Entry 1PJC (X-ray diffraction, 2.00 A resolution); this record covers chain A.

[Chain A]
Protein: Protein (L-ALANINE dehydrogenase)
From: Phormidium lapideum
Notes: EC 1.4.1.1
Reference sequence: O52942 (O52942_PHOLP); residues 1-361 here = UniProt positions 1-361
Amino-acid sequence (361 residues; row label = number of the first residue in the row):
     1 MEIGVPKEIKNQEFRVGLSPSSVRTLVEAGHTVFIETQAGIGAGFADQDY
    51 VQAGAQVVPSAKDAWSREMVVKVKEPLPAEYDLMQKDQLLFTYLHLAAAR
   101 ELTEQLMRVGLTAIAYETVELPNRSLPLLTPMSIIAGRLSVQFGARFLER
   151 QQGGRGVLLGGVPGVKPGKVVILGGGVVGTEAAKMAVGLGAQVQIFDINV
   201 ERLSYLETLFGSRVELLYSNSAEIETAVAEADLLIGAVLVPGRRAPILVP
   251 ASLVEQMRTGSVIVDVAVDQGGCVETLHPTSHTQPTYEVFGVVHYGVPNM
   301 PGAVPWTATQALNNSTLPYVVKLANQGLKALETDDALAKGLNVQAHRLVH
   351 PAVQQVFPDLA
Small-molecule neighbours: NAD (nicotinamide-adenine-dinucleotide): M132, S133, A136, G174, G175, G176, V177, V178, G179, F196, D197, I198, N199, R202, S219, A237, V238, L239, V240, P246, L248, V266, A267, V268, D269, Q270, P298, N299, M300, P301

[Overview]
Ligands of chain A: NAD.
Chain A is Protein (L-ALANINE dehydrogenase) (Phormidium lapideum); the structure, L-alanine dehydrogenase
complexed with NAD, was determined by X-ray diffraction, deposited together with 1PJB and 1SAY.
